PDB entry 6HTD | X-ray diffraction, 3.00 A resolution | chains T and U of the 28 polymer chains in the assembly

# Chain T
Name: Probable proteasome subunit alpha type-7
Organism: Saccharomyces cerevisiae (strain ATCC 204508 / S288c)
Notes: EC 3.4.25.1
UniProt: P21242 (PSA7_YEAST); residues -3 to 284 here correspond to UniProt positions 1-288 (UniProt number = residue number + 4)
Amino-acid sequence (288 residues; row label = number of the first residue in the row; numbers below 1 keep their minus sign (Met-3 is residue -3)):
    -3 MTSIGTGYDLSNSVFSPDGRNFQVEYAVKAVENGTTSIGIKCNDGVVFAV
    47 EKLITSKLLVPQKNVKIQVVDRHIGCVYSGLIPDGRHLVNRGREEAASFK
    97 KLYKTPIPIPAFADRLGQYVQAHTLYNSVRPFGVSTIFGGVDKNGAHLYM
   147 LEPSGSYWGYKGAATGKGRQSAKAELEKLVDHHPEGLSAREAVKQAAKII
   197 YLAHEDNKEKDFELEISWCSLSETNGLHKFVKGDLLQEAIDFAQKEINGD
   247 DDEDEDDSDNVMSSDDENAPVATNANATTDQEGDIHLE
Disordered / not traced: -3 to 1, 245-284
Curated features (UniProtKB/Swiss-Prot):
  - modified residue: Thr-2 (N-acetylthreonine)

# Chain U
Name: Proteasome subunit alpha type-1
Organism: Saccharomyces cerevisiae (strain ATCC 204508 / S288c)
Notes: EC 3.4.25.1
UniProt: P21243 (PSA1_YEAST); residues -8 to 243 here correspond to UniProt positions 1-252 (UniProt number = residue number + 9)
Amino-acid sequence (252 residues; numbered -8 to 243; the number before each row is that of its first residue; numbers below 1 keep their minus sign (Met-8 is residue -8)):
    -8 MSGAAAASAAGYDRHITIFSPEGRLYQVEYAFKATNQTNINSLAVRGKDC
    42 TVVISQKKVPDKLLDPTTVSYIFCISRTIGMVVNGPIPDARNAALRAKAE
    92 AAEFRYKYGYDMPCDVLAKRMANLSQIYTQRAYMRPLGVILTFVSVDEEL
   142 GPSIYKTDPAGYYVGYKATATGPKQQEITTNLENHFKKSKIDHINEESWE
   192 KVVEFAITHMIDALGTEFSKNDLEVGVATKDKFFTLSAENIEERLVAIAE
   242 QD
Disordered / not traced: -8 to 1, 243

# Interface between chain T and chain U
Pairs across the interface - 63 pairs, chain T then chain U:
  Thr2(T) with His6(U)
  Gly3(T) with His6(U)
  Tyr4(T) with Arg5(U); His6(U); Tyr21(U)
  Ser9(T) with Arg126(U)
  Val10(T) with His6(U); Gln18(U)
  Phe11(T) with Gln18(U), hydrogen bond (backbone-side chain); Tyr21(U); Ala22(U), hydrophobic; Ala25(U), hydrophobic; Arg126(U); Pro127(U); Gly129(U)
  Ser12(T) with Tyr21(U)
  Pro13(T) with Tyr21(U), hydrophobic; Lys24(U), hydrogen bond (backbone-side chain)
  Asp14(T) with Lys24(U)
  Gly15(T) with Tyr21(U); Ala25(U)
  Lys37(T) with Asp56(U), salt bridge
  Asp110(T) with Arg82(U)
  Gln114(T) with Arg82(U), hydrogen bond (side chain-backbone); Asn83(U); Leu86(U)
  Gln117(T) with Pro79(U); Asp80(U); Asn83(U), hydrogen bond; Arg126(U)
  Thr120(T) with Arg126(U), hydrogen bond (backbone-side chain)
  Leu121(T) with Asn83(U); Tyr124(U); Arg126(U); Leu128(U), hydrophobic
  Tyr122(T) with Tyr124(U); Met125(U), hydrophobic
  Ser150(T) with Pro79(U)
  Gly151(T) with Pro79(U)
  Ser152(T) with Ile78(U); Pro79(U)
  Tyr153(T) with Arg82(U), hydrogen bond (backbone-side chain)
  Trp154(T) with Leu55(U), hydrophobic; Thr59(U); Val60(U), hydrophobic; Ser61(U); Tyr62(U); Ile78(U), hydrophobic; Arg82(U)
  Gly155(T) with Leu55(U); Asp56(U), hydrogen bond (backbone-backbone); Thr59(U), hydrogen bond (backbone-side chain)
  Tyr156(T) with Leu54(U); Leu55(U); Asp56(U)
  Lys157(T) with Lys53(U); Leu54(U), hydrogen bond (backbone-backbone)
  Gly158(T) with Leu54(U)
  Lys169(T) with Leu54(U)
  Leu172(T) with Leu54(U), hydrophobic
  Glu173(T) with Lys53(U), salt bridge; Leu54(U)
  Asp177(T) with Lys53(U), salt bridge
Interface residues without a listed pair, chain T (32 interface residues in all): Tyr145, Val176
Interface residues without a listed pair, chain U (29 interface residues in all): Asp52, Pro57

# Overview
32 residues of chain T and 29 residues of chain U are in contact, with 9 hydrogen bonds and 3 salt bridges.
Among the polar pairs are Lys37(T)-Asp56(U), Glu173(T)-Lys53(U) and Asp177(T)-Lys53(U).
Chain T is Probable proteasome subunit alpha type-7 and chain U is Proteasome subunit alpha type-1, both from
Saccharomyces cerevisiae (strain ATCC 204508 / S288c); the structure, Yeast 20S proteasome with human beta2c
(S171G) in complex with 4, was determined by X-ray diffraction together with 6HTB, 6HTC, 6HTP, 6HTR, 6HUB,
6HUC and 30 further entries from the same study.
